Entry 2NIP (X-ray diffraction, 2.20 A resolution); this record covers chains A and B.

Chain A (and B):
Name: Nitrogenase iron protein
Source organism: Azotobacter vinelandii
Notes: EC 1.18.6.1; chain B of this document is another copy of the same molecule, construct and numbering; everything in this record applies to it too
UniProt: P00459 (NIFH1_AZOVI); residue numbers follow UniProt; this construct covers 1-289
Amino-acid sequence (289 residues; each row starts with the number of its first residue):
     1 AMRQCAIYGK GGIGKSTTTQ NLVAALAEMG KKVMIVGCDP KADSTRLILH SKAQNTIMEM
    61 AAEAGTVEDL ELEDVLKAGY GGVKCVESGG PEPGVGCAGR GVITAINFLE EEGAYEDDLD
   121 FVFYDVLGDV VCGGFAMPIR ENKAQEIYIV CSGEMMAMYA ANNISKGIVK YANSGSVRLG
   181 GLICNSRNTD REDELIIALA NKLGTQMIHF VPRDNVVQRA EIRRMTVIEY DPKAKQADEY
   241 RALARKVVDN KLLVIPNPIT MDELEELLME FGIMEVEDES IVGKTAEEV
Unresolved in the structure: 287-289 (chain B: fully traced)
Bound ions: 4Fe-4S cluster Fe: C97, C132 (shared with C97(B), C132(B) of chain B)
Ligand contacts: 4Fe-4S cluster (SF4): G96, C97, A98, V130, C132, G133, F135

Interface between chain A and chain B:
Residue-residue contacts (55; chain A residue first):
  K41(A) - M156(B)
  K41(A) - Y159(B)
  H50(A) - G283(B)
  E92(A) - K166(B)  salt bridge
  E92(A) - K170(B)
  P93(A) - V131(B)
  P93(A) - N163(B)
  G94(A) - V131(B)  hydrogen bond (backbone-backbone)
  G94(A) - C132(B)
  G94(A) - G133(B)
  G94(A) - A136(B)
  G94(A) - Y171(B)
  V95(A) - K170(B)
  G96(A) - C132(B)
  G96(A) - G133(B)  hydrogen bond (backbone-backbone)
  A98(A) - C132(B)
  V130(A) - V130(B)  hydrophobic
  V131(A) - P93(B)
  V131(A) - G94(B)  hydrogen bond (backbone-backbone)
  C132(A) - G96(B)
  C132(A) - A98(B)  hydrophobic
  Y159(A) - K41(B)
  N163(A) - P93(B)
  K166(A) - E92(B)  salt bridge
  K170(A) - G94(B)  hydrogen bond (side chain-backbone)
  K170(A) - V95(B)
  Y171(A) - G94(B)
  R223(A) - I281(B)
  R223(A) - V282(B)
  R223(A) - G283(B)  hydrogen bond (backbone-backbone)
  R223(A) - K284(B)  hydrogen bond (side chain-backbone)
  R223(A) - T285(B)
  R223(A) - V289(B)  hydrogen bond (side chain-backbone)
  R224(A) - E277(B)  salt bridge
  R224(A) - E279(B)  salt bridge
  R224(A) - V282(B)
  M225(A) - G283(B)
  M225(A) - K284(B)
  E229(A) - T285(B)
  Y230(A) - K284(B)
  Y230(A) - T285(B)
  Y230(A) - A286(B)  hydrogen bond (backbone-backbone)
  K233(A) - E287(B)  salt bridge
  E277(A) - K52(B)  salt bridge
  E277(A) - R224(B)  salt bridge
  I281(A) - R223(B)  hydrogen bond (backbone-side chain)
  V282(A) - R223(B)
  G283(A) - H50(B)  hydrogen bond (backbone-side chain)
  G283(A) - R223(B)  hydrogen bond (backbone-backbone)
  G283(A) - M225(B)
  T285(A) - R223(B)
  T285(A) - M225(B)  hydrogen bond (backbone-side chain)
  T285(A) - Y230(B)  hydrogen bond (side chain-backbone)
  A286(A) - R223(B)
  A286(A) - Y230(B)
Other interface residues (no listed pair), chain A (35 interface residues in all): C97, D129, G167, I222, D231, D278, K284
Other interface residues (no listed pair), chain B (43 interface residues in all): P40, D129, F135, G167, A220, I222, E229, D231, E275

Summary:
The interface between chain A and chain B involves 35 residues on one side and 43 on the other, with 13
hydrogen bonds and 7 salt bridges. Among the polar pairs are E92(A)-K166(B), R224(A)-E277(B) and
R224(A)-E279(B). Ligands of chain A: 4Fe-4S cluster.
Chain A and chain B are both Nitrogenase iron protein (Azotobacter vinelandii); the structure, Nitrogenase
iron protein from azotobacter vinelandii, was determined by X-ray diffraction (same publication as 1CP2).
